8VMJ - chains H and S of the 10 polymer chains in the assembly; structure by electron microscopy, 3.10 A resolution.

Chain H:
Molecule: 157-nt DNA strand
Source organism: Homo sapiens
Sequence (157 nucleotides; each row starts with the number of its first residue):
     1 CAGGATGTATATATCTGAGACGTGCCTGGAGACTAGGGAGTAATCCCCTT
    51 GGCGGTTTAAACGCGGGGGACAGCGCGTACGTGCGTTTTAGCGGTGCTAG
   101 AGCTGTCTACGACCAATTGAGCGGCCTGGGCACCGGGATTCTCCAGCCGC
   151 CGGCAGC

Chain S:
Name: Histone H2B
Source organism: Xenopus laevis
UniProt: A0A8J1LZU9 (A0A8J1LZU9_XENLA); residues 27-122 here correspond to UniProt positions 31-126 (UniProt number = residue number + 4)
Amino-acid sequence (96 residues; each row starts with the number of its first residue):
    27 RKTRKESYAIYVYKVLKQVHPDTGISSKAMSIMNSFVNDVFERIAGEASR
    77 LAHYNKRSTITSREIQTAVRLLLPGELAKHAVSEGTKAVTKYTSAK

How chain H and chain S interact:
Residue-residue contacts (8):
  DC122(H) / Ile-36(S)  sugar contact
  DC122(H) / Tyr-37(S)  hydrogen bond to the phosphate
  DG123(H) / Arg-30(S)  phosphate contact
  DG123(H) / Lys-31(S)  sugar contact
  DG123(H) / Ile-36(S)  phosphate contact
  DG124(H) / Arg-30(S)  phosphate contact
  DG124(H) / Lys-31(S)  phosphate contact
  DC125(H) / Arg-27(S)  hydrogen bond to the phosphate

In short:
The interface between chain H and chain S involves 4 residues on one side and 5 on the other; the contacts
include 2 hydrogen bonds. Polar contacts include DC122(H)/Tyr-37(S) and DC125(H)/Arg-27(S).
Here chain H is a 157-nt DNA strand (Homo sapiens) and chain S is Histone H2B (Xenopus laevis). Entry 8VMJ
(H3K4me3 nucleosome bound to PRC2_AJ119-450) was determined by electron microscopy (same publication as 8VMI,
8VML, 8VMN, 8VNV, 8VNZ, 8VO0 and 8VOB).
